5TOK - chains B and D of the 6 polymer chains in the assembly; structure by X-ray diffraction, 3.80 A resolution.

[Chain B]
Name: Fusion glycoprotein F0, Fibritin chimera
Organism: Human respiratory syncytial virus
Reference sequence: P03420 (FUS_HRSVA); residue numbers follow UniProt; this construct covers 1-513
Chain sequence (550 residues; row label = number of the first residue in the row):
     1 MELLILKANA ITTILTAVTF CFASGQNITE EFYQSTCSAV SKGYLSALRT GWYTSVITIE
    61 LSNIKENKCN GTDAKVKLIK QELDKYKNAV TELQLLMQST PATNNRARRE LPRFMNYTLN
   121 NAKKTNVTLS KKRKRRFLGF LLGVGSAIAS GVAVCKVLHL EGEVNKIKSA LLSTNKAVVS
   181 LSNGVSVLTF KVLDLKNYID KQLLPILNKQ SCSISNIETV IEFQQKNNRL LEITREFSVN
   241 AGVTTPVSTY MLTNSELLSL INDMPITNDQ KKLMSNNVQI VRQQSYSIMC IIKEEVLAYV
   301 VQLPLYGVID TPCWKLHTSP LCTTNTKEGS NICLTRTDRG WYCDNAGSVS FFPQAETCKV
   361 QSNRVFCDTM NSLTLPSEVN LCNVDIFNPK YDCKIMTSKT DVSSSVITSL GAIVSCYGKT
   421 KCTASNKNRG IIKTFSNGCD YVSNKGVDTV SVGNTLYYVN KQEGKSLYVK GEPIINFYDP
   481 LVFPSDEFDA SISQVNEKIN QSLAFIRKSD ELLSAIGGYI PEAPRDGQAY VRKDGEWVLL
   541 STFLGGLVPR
Disordered / not traced: 1-26, 97-136, 545-550
Construct notes: conflict Ala102 (Pro in P03420); engineered mutation Cys155 (Ser in P03420), Phe190 (Ser in P03420), Leu207 (Val in P03420), Cys290 (Ser in P03420), Val379 (Ile in P03420), Val447 (Met in P03420)
Disulfide bonds: Cys37-Cys439, Cys69-Cys212, Cys155-Cys290, Cys313-Cys343, Cys322-Cys333, Cys358-Cys367, Cys382-Cys393, Cys416-Cys422
Covalently attached groups: N-acetylglucosamine (NAG) linked to Asn500
Curated features (UniProtKB/Swiss-Prot):
  - region: Phe137 to Val157 (Fusion peptide)
  - site (Cleavage): Arg109, Glu110, Arg136, Phe137
  - glycosylation (N-linked (GlcNAc...) asparagine): Asn27, Asn70, Asn116, Asn120, Asn126, Asn500
  - natural variant: Glu218 (E218A: In strain: Cold-passage attenuated), Val379 (I379V: In strain: Cold-passage attenuated; this construct carries the variant), Val447 (M447V: In strain: Cold-passage attenuated; this construct carries the variant)
  - mutagenesis: Cys37 (C37S: Impairs translation or folding of the F protein), Cys69 (C69S: Impairs translation or folding of the F protein), Arg108 to Arg109 (Complete loss of cleavage between F2 and p27), Arg108 (R108N: Complete loss of cleavage between F2 and p27), Arg109 (R109N: Complete loss of cleavage between F2 and p27), Lys131 (K131Q: No effect on cleavage between F2 and p27), Cys212 (C212S: No effect on F1 and F2 structure and glycosylation), Cys313 (C313S: Impairs translation or folding of the F protein), Cys322 (C322S: Impairs translation or folding of the F protein), Cys333 (C333S: Impairs translation or folding of the F protein), Cys343 (C343S: Impairs translation or folding of the F protein), Cys358 (C358S: Impairs translation or folding of the F protein), 6 further mutagenesis entries in UniProt

[Chain D]
Name: Single-domain antibody F-VHH-L66
Organism: Lama glama
Notes: antibody fragment or engineered binder
Chain sequence (131 residues; numbered 1 to 119 plus 12 insertion-coded residues; the number before each row is that of its first residue; a row labelled like 82A-82C holds insertion residues (82A, then the next letters in order)):
     1 QVQLQESGGG LVQPGGSLRL SCAASGFTLD YYYIGWFRQA PGKEREGVSC IS
   52A S
    53 SHGSTYYADS VKGRFTISRD NAKNTVYLQM
82A-82C NSL
    83 KPEDTAVYYC ATVAVAHF
100A-100H RGCGVDGM
   101 DYWGKGTQVT VSSHHHHHH
Disordered / not traced: 112-119
Disulfide bonds: Cys22-Cys92, Cys50-Cys100C

[Interface between chain B and chain D]
Residue-residue contacts (32):
  Thr50(B) - Val97(D)
  Thr50(B) - Ala98(D)
  Thr50(B) - Phe100(D)  hydrogen bond (side chain-backbone)
  Gly51(B) - Phe100(D)  hydrogen bond (backbone-backbone)
  Ser180(B) - Glu44(D)
  Gly184(B) - Glu44(D)
  Val185(B) - Asp100F(D)
  Pro265(B) - Tyr58(D)  hydrophobic
  Pro265(B) - Gly100B(D)
  Pro265(B) - Cys100C(D)  hydrogen bond (backbone-backbone)
  Ile266(B) - Tyr58(D)
  Thr267(B) - Tyr33(D)
  Thr267(B) - Ser56(D)  hydrogen bond
  Thr267(B) - Thr57(D)
  Thr267(B) - Tyr58(D)
  Asn268(B) - Ser56(D)  hydrogen bond (backbone-side chain)
  Asn268(B) - Thr57(D)  hydrogen bond (side chain-backbone)
  Asp269(B) - His54(D)
  Asp269(B) - Ser56(D)  hydrogen bond
  Gln270(B) - Tyr33(D)
  Gln270(B) - Phe100(D)
  Leu305(B) - Arg100A(D)
  Leu305(B) - Gly100B(D)
  Gly307(B) - Tyr33(D)
  Gly307(B) - Val97(D)
  Gly307(B) - Phe100(D)
  Val308(B) - Val97(D)
  Ile309(B) - His54(D)
  Asn345(B) - Ala98(D)
  Ala346(B) - Tyr31(D)
  Ala346(B) - Ala98(D)  hydrophobic
  Gly347(B) - Tyr31(D)
Other interface residues (no listed pair), chain B (22 interface residues in all): Trp52, Asn183, Met264, Asp310
Other interface residues (no listed pair), chain D (15 interface residues in all): His99

[Summary]
Chain B and chain D form an interface of 22 and 15 residues respectively; the contacts include 7 hydrogen
bonds. Among the polar pairs are Thr50(B)-Phe100(D), Thr267(B)-Ser56(D) and Asn268(B)-Ser56(D). Covalently
linked N-acetylglucosamine: at Asn500(B). Curated annotation (UniProt) lists 17 mutagenesis sites on chain B.
Here chain B is Fusion glycoprotein F0, Fibritin chimera (Human respiratory syncytial virus) and chain D is
Single-domain antibody F-VHH-L66 (Lama glama). Entry 5TOK (Crystal structure of the RSV F glycoprotein in
complex with the neutralizing single-domain antibody F-VHH-L66) was determined by X-ray diffraction (same
publication as 5TOJ and 5TP3).
